3O8X - chains A and C of the 4 polymer chains in the assembly; structure by X-ray diffraction, 2.74 A resolution.

[Chain A]
Name: Antigen-presenting glycoprotein CD1d1
From: Mus musculus
Reference sequence: P11609 (CD1D1_MOUSE); residues 1-279 here correspond to UniProt positions 19-297 (UniProt number = residue number + 18)
Chain sequence (285 residues; row label = number of the first residue in the row):
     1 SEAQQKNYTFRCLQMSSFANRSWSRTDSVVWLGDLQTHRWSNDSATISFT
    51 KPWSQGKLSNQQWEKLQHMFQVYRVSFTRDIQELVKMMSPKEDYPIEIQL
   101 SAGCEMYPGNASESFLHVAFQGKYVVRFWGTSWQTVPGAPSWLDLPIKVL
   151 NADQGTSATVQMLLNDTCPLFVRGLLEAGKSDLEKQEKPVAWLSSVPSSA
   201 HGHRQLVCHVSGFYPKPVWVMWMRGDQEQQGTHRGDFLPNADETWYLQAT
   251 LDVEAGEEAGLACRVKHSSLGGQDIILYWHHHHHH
Unresolved in the structure: 1-6, 199-203, 280-285
Construct notes: variant His201 (Asp219 in P11609); expression tag (280-285)
UniProt features mapped onto this chain:
  - binding site (a D-galactosylceramide): Asp80, Asp153 to Thr156
  - glycosylation (N-linked (GlcNAc...) asparagine): Asn7, Asn20, Asn42, Asn110, Asn165
Disulfide bonds: Cys104-Cys168, Cys208-Cys263
Covalent attachments: N-acetylglucosamine (NAG) linked to Asn20, Asn42; glycan linked to Asn165
Ligand contacts: GSL ((2S,3R)-3-hydroxy-2-(tetradecanoylamino)octadecyl alpha-D-galactopyranosiduronic acid): Cys12, Met69, Phe70, Val72, Tyr73, Ser76, Phe77, Asp80, Ile81, Leu84, Val85, Met88, Ala102, Leu116, Val118, Phe120, Val126, Trp133, Trp142, Leu143, Pro146, Leu150, Asp153, Gly155, Thr156, Thr159, Val160, Leu163, Leu164, Thr167, Cys168
Reported in the primary citation:
  - binding site for GSL: Asp80, Asp153
  - conformationally variable residues: Leu84, Val149, Leu150

[Chain C]
Name: Valpha14 chimera (Mouse variable domain, Human T-cell receptor alpha chain C region constant domain)
From: Mus musculus
Reference sequence: P01848 (TCA_HUMAN); residues 123-210 here correspond to UniProt positions 8-95 (UniProt number = residue number - 115)
Chain sequence (209 residues; row label = number of the first residue in the row; note: 3 numbers in that range are skipped by the numbering (no residue carries them; nothing is unmodelled there); numbers below 1 keep their minus sign (Met-1 is residue -1)):
    -1 MKTQVEQSPQSLVVRQGENCVLQCNYSVTPDNHLRWFKQDTGKGLVSLTV
    49 LVDQKDKTSNGR
    62 YSATLDKDAKHSTLHITATLLDDTATYICVVGDRGSALG
   103 RLHFGAGTQLIVIPDIQNPDPAVYQLRDSKSSDKSVCLFTDFDSQTNVSQ
   153 SKDSDVYITDKCVLDMRSMDFKSNSAVAWSNKSDFACANAFNNSIIPEDT
   203 FFPSPESS
Unresolved in the structure: -1 to 0, 207-210
Construct notes: engineered mutation Cys164 (Thr49 in P01848)
Disulfide bonds: Cys22-Cys90, Cys139-Cys189
Ligand contacts: GSL ((2S,3R)-3-hydroxy-2-(tetradecanoylamino)octadecyl alpha-D-galactopyranosiduronic acid): Pro28, Asn30, Asp94, Arg95, Gly96
Reported in the primary citation:
  - binding site for GSL: Asn30, Arg95, Gly96

[How chain A and chain C interact]
Residue-residue contacts - 16 pairs, chain A then chain C:
  Val72(A) with Thr27(C); Pro28(C), hydrophobic
  Ser76(A) with Pro28(C); Arg95(C), hydrogen bond (backbone-side chain)
  Arg79(A) with Asp94(C), salt bridge; Arg95(C); Leu99(C), hydrogen bond (side chain-backbone); Gly100(C); Arg103(C)
  Asp80(A) with Arg95(C), salt bridge; Leu99(C)
  Glu83(A) with Leu99(C); Arg103(C), salt bridge
  Val149(A) with Leu99(C), hydrophobic
  Ala152(A) with Gly96(C)
  Asp153(A) with Gly96(C), hydrogen bond (side chain-backbone)
Interface residues without a listed pair, chain A (10 interface residues in all): Leu84, Gln154
Interface residues without a listed pair, chain C (10 interface residues in all): Asn30, Ser97
Interface features reported in the paper:
  - specific contacts: Leu84(A)-Leu99(C), Val149(A)-Leu99(C)

[Overview]
The chain A/chain C interface involves 10 residues from each chain; the contacts include 3 hydrogen bonds and
3 salt bridges. Among the polar pairs are Arg79(A)-Asp94(C), Asp80(A)-Arg95(C) and Glu83(A)-Arg103(C). The
paper describes contacts between Leu84(A) and Leu99(C) and Val149(A) and Leu99(C). From the paper: a binding
site for GSL at Asp80(A), Asp153(A) and Asn30(C) among others; conformational variability at Leu84(A),
Val149(A) and Leu150(A).
Here chain A is Antigen-presenting glycoprotein CD1d1 and chain C is Valpha14 chimera (Mouse variable domain,
Human T-cell receptor alpha chain C region constant domain), both from Mus musculus. Entry 3O8X (Recognition
of Glycolipid Antigen by iNKT Cell TCR) was determined by X-ray diffraction, deposited together with 3O9W.
